Entry 7XTD (electron microscopy, 3.90 A resolution); this record covers chains A and T of the 35 polymer chains in the assembly.

# Chain A
Protein: DNA-directed RNA polymerase subunit
Organism: Komagataella phaffii
Notes: EC 2.7.7.6
UniProtKB: C4R4Y0 (C4R4Y0_KOMPG); numbering as in UniProt (aligned over 1-1743)
Sequence (1743 residues; numbered 1 to 1743; the number before each row is that of its first residue):
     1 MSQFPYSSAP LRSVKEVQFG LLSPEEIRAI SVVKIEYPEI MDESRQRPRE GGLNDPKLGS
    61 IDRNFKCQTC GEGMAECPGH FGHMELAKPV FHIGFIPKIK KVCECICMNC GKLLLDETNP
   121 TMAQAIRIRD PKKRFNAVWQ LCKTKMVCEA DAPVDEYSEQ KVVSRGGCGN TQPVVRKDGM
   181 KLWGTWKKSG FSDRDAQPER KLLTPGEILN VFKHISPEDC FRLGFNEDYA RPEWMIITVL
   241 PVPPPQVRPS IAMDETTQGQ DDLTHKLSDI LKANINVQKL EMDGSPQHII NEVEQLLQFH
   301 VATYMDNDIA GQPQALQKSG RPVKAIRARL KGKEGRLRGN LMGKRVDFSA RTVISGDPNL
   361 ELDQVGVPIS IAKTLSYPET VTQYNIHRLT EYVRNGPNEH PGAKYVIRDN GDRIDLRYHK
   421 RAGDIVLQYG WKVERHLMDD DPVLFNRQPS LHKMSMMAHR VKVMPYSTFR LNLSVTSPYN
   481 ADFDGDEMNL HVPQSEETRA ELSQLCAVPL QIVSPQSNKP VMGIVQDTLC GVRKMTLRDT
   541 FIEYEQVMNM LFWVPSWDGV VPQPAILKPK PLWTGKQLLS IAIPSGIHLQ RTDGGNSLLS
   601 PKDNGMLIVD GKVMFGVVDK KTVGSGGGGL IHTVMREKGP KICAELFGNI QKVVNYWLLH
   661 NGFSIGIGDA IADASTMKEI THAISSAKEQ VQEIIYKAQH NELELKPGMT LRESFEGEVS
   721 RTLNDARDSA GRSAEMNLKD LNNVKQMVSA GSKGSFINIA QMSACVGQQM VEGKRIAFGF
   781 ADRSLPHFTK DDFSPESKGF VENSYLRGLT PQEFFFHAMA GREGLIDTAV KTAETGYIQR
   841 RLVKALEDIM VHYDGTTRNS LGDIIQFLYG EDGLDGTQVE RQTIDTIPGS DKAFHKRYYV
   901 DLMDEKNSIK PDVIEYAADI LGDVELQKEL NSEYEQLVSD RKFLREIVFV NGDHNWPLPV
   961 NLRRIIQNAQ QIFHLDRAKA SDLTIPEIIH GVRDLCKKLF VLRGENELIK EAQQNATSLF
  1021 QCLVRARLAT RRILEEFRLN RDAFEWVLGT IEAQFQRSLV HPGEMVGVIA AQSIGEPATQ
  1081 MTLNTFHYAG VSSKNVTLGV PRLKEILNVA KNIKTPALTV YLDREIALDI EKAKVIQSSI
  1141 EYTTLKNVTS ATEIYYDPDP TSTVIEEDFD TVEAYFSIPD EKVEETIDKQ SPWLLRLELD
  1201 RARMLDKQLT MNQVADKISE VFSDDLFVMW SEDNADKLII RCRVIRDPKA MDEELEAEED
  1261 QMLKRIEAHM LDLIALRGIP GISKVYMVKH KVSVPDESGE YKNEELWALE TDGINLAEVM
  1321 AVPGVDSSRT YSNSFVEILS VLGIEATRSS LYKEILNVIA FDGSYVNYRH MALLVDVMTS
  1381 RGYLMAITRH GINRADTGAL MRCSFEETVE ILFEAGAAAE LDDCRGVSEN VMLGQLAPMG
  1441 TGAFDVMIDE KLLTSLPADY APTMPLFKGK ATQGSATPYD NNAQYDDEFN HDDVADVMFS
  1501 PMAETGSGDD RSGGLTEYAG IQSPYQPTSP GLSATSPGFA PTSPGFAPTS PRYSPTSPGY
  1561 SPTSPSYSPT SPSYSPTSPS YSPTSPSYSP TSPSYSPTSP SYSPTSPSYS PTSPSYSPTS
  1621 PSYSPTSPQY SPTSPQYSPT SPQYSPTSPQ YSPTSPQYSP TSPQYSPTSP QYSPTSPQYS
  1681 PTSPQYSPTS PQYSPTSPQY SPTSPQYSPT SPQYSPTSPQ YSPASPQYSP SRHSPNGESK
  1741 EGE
Disordered / not traced: 1, 154-162, 190-193, 1082-1094, 1178-1189, 1246-1257, 1456-1743
Ion coordination: Zn2+ site 1: Cys67, Cys70, Cys77, His80; Zn2+ site 2: Cys107, Cys110, Cys148, Cys168; Mg2+: Asp482, Asp484 (shared with 2 residues of chain P)

# Chain T
Molecule: 198-nt DNA strand
Sequence (198 nucleotides; each row starts with the number of its first residue; numbers below 1 keep their minus sign (DA-72 is residue -72)):
   -72 ATCAGAATCC CGGTGCCGAG GCCGCTCAAT TGGTCGTAGA CAGCTCTAGC ACCGCTTAAA
   -12 CGCACGTACG CGCTGTCCCC CGCGTTTTAA CCGCCAAGGG GATTACACCC AAGACACCAG
    48 GCACGAGACA GAAAAAAACA ACGAAAACGG CCACCACCCA AACACACCAA ACACAAGAGC
   108 TAATTGACTG ACGTAAGC
Disordered / not traced: -72 to -8, 116-125

# Interface between chain A and chain T
Contacting residue pairs (18; chain A residue first):
  Met253(A) with DG26(T), sugar contact; DG27(T), phosphate contact
  Ala310(A) with DT12(T), phosphate contact
  Lys318(A) with DG27(T), sugar contact
  Lys333(A) with DA16(T), salt bridge to the phosphate; DA17(T), salt bridge to the phosphate
  Arg345(A) with DC19(T), salt bridge to the phosphate
  Arg351(A) with DC19(T), sugar contact
  Gln448(A) with DC18(T), sugar contact
  Thr832(A) with DA16(T), base contact
  Ala833(A) with DA16(T), sugar contact
  Gly836(A) with DA16(T), sugar contact
  Tyr837(A) with DT15(T), sugar contact
  Arg1389(A) with DT13(T), hydrogen bond to the base; DT14(T), sugar contact
  Glu1406(A) with DT14(T), sugar contact
  Glu1407(A) with DT13(T), sugar contact; DT14(T), hydrogen bond to the phosphate
Other interface residues (no listed pair), chain A (18 interface residues in all): Arg327, Arg338, Pro449, Arg840

# Summary
18 residues of chain A face 10 of chain T across their interface, with 2 hydrogen bonds and 3 salt bridges.
Polar pairs include Arg1389(A)-DT13(T), Glu1407(A)-DT14(T) and Lys333(A)-DA16(T). Cys67(A), Cys70(A), Cys77(A)
and His80(A) coordinate Zn2+ site 1.
Here chain A is DNA-directed RNA polymerase subunit (Komagataella phaffii) and chain T is a 198-nt DNA strand.
Entry 7XTD (RNA polymerase II elongation complex transcribing a nucleosome (EC58oct)) was determined by
electron microscopy (same publication as 7XN7, 7XSE, 7XSX, 7XSZ, 7XT7 and 7XTI).
